5FXL - chain A; structure by X-ray diffraction, 1.78 A resolution.

== Chain A ==
Molecule: Cationic trypsin
Source organism: Bos taurus
Notes: EC 3.4.21.4
UniProtKB: P00760 (TRY1_BOVIN); the author numbering skips numbers that UniProt does not, so the offset changes along the chain: -7 to 34 = UniProt 1-42; 37-67 = UniProt 43-73; 69-125 = UniProt 74-130; 127-130 = UniProt 131-134; 3 more segments
Chain sequence (246 residues; each row starts with the number of its first residue; note: 10 numbers in that range are skipped by the numbering (no residue carries them; nothing is unmodelled there); numbers below 1 keep their minus sign (Met-7 is residue -7)):
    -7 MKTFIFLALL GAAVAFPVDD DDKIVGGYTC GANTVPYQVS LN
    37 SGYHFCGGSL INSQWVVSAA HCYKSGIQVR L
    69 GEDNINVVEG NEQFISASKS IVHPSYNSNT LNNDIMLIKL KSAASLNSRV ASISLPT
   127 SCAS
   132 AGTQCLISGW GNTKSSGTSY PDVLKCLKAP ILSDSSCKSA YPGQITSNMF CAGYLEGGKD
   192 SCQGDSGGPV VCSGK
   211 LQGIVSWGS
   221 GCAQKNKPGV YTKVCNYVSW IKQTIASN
Not modelled in the structure: -7 to 15
Disulfide bonds: Cys22-Cys157, Cys42-Cys58, Cys128-Cys235, Cys136-Cys203, Cys168-Cys182, Cys193-Cys222
Ion coordination: Ca2+: Glu70, Asn72, Val75, Glu80
Small-molecule neighbours: benzamidine (BEN): Asp191, Ser192, Cys193, Gln194, Ser197, Val215, Ser216, Trp217, Gly218, Gly221, Cys222, Gly229, Val230, Tyr231
Curated features (UniProtKB/Swiss-Prot):
  - active site (Charge relay system): His57, Asp102, Ser197
  - binding site (Ca(2+)): Glu70, Asn72, Val75, Glu80
  - binding site (substrate): Asp191, Ser192, Gln194, Gly195, Ser197

== Summary ==
Ligands of chain A: benzamidine. The Ca2+ site is built by Glu70, Asn72, Val75 and Glu80. From UniProt: 3
active-site residues, 4 Ca2+-binding residues and 5 substrate-binding residues.
Chain A is Cationic trypsin (Bos taurus); the structure, Structure of trypsin solved by MR from data collected
by Direct Data Collection (DDC) using the ..., was determined by X-ray diffraction (same publication as 5FXM
and 5FXN).
